PDB entry 8CGJ | electron microscopy, 1.79 A resolution | chains A and T of the 16 polymer chains in the assembly

== Chain A ==
Molecule: 16S rRNA
From: Escherichia coli BW25113
Sequence (1540 nucleotides; numbered 1 to 1540; the number before each row is that of its first residue):
     1 AAAUUGAAGAGUUUGAUCAUGGCUCAGAUUGAACGCUGGCGGCAGGCCUA
    51 ACACAUGCAAGUCGAACGGUAACAGGAAGAAGCUUGCUUCUUUGCUGACG
   101 AGUGGCGGACGGGUGAGUAAUGUCUGGGAAACUGCCUGAUGGAGGGGGAU
   151 AACUACUGGAAACGGUAGCUAAUACCGCAUAACGUCGCAAGACCAAAGAG
   201 GGGGACCUUCGGGCCUCUUGCCAUCGGAUGUGCCCAGAUGGGAUUAGCUA
   251 GUAGGUGGGGUAACGGCUCACCUAGGCGACGAUCCCUAGCUGGUCUGAGA
   301 GGAUGACCAGCCACACUGGAACUGAGACACGGUCCAGACUCCUACGGGAG
   351 GCAGCAGUGGGGAAUAUUGCACAAUGGGCGCAAGCCUGAUGCAGCCAUGC
   401 CGCGUGUAUGAAGAAGCCCUUCGGGUUGUAAAGUACUUUCAGCGGGGAGG
   451 AAGGGAGUAAAGUUAAUACCUUUGCUCAUUGACGUUACCCGCAGAAGAAG
   501 CACCGGCUAACUCCGUGCCAGCAGCCXCGGUAAUACGGAGGGUGCAAGCG
   551 UUAAUCGGAAUUACUGGGCGUAAAGCGCACGCAGGCGGUUUGUUAAGUCA
   601 GAUGUGAAAUCCCCGGGCUCAACCUGGGAACUGCAUCUGAUACUGGCAAG
   651 CUUGAGUCUCGUAGAGGGGGGUAGAAUUCCAGGUGUAGCGGUGAAAUGCG
   701 UAGAGAUCUGGAGGAAUACCGGUGGCGAAGGCGGCCCCCUGGACGAAGAC
   751 UGACGCUCAGGUGCGAAAGCGUGGGGAGCAAACAGGAUUAGAUACCCUGG
   801 UAGUCCACGCCGUAAACGAUGUCGACUUGGAGGUUGUGCCCUUGAGGCGU
   851 GGCUUCCGGAGCUAACGCGUUAAGUCGACCGCCUGGGGAGUACGGCCGCA
   901 AGGUUAAAACUCAAAUGAAUUGACGGGGGCCCGCACAAGCGGUGGAGCAU
   951 GUGGUUUAAUUCGAUGXAACGCGAAGAACCUUACCUGGUCUUGACAUCCA
  1001 CGGAAGUUUUCAGAGAUGAGAAUGUGCCUUCGGGAACCGUGAGACAGGUG
  1051 CUGCAUGGCUGUCGUCAGCUCGUGUUGUGAAAUGUUGGGUUAAGUCCCGC
  1101 AACGAGCGCAACCCUUAUCCUUUGUUGCCAGCGGUCCGGCCGGGAACUCA
  1151 AAGGAGACUGCCAGUGAUAAACUGGAGGAAGGUGGGGAUGACGUCAAGUC
  1201 AUCAUGGCCCUUACGACCAGGGCUACACACGUGCUACAAUGGCGCAUACA
  1251 AAGAGAAGCGACCUCGCGAGAGCAAGCGGACCUCAUAAAGUGCGUCGUAG
  1301 UCCGGAUUGGAGUCUGCAACUCGACUCCAUGAAGUCGGAAUCGCUAGUAA
  1351 UCGUGGAUCAGAAUGCCACGGUGAAUACGUUCCCGGGCCUUGUACACACC
  1401 GCCCGUXACACCAUGGGAGUGGGUUGCAAAAGAAGUAGGUAGCUUAACCU
  1451 UCGGGAGGGCGCUUACCACUUUGUGAUUCAUGACUGGGGUGAAGUCGUAA
  1501 CAAGGUAACCGUAGGGGAACCUGCGGUUGGAUCACCUCCU
Not modelled in the structure: 1, 203-214, 840-846, 936-1060, 1113-1187, 1198-1381, 1535-1540
Modified positions: PSU (pseudouridine-5'-monophosphate) at position 516, G7M (N7-methyl-guanosine-5'-monophosphate) at position 527, 2MG (2N-methylguanosine-5'-monophosphate) at position 966, 5MC (5-methylcytidine-5'-monophosphate) at position 967, 2MG (2N-methylguanosine-5'-monophosphate) at position 1207, 4OC (4n,o2'-methylcytidine-5'-monophosphate) at position 1402, 5MC (5-methylcytidine-5'-monophosphate) at position 1407, UR3 (3-methyluridine-5'-monophoshate) at position 1498, 2MG (2N-methylguanosine-5'-monophosphate) at position 1516, MA6 (6N-dimethyladenosine-5'-monophoshate) at position 1518, MA6 (6N-dimethyladenosine-5'-monophoshate) at position 1519
Metal / ion sites: K+ site 1: G11, U12, G21, G22; Mg2+ site 1 near G21 (its only coordinating residue here); Mg2+ site 2: A59, U387; K+ site 2: G61, U62, G104, G105; Mg2+ site 3 near G100 (its only coordinating residue here); K+ site 3: G107, G324, G326; Mg2+ site 4: A109, G331; K+ site 4: A109, C110, G111; Mg2+ site 5 near G111 (its only coordinating residue here); K+ site 5: G115, G117, G289; Mg2+ site 6: A116, G117, G289; Mg2+ site 7 near G145 (its only coordinating residue here); 37 more Mg2+ sites not listed; 19 more K+ sites not listed
Small-molecule neighbours:
  - hydrated form of streptomycin (5I0; [(2S,3S,4S,5R,6S)-2-[(2R,3R,4R,5S)-2-[(1R,2S,3R,4R,5S,6R)-2,4-bis[[azaniumylidene(azanyl)methyl]amino]-3,5,6-tris(oxidanyl)cyclohexyl]oxy-4-[bis(oxidanyl)methyl]-5-methyl-4-oxidanyl-oxolan-3-yl]oxy-6-(hydroxymethyl)-4,5-bis(oxidanyl)oxan-3-yl]-methyl-azanium): U12, U13, U14, C526, G7M_527, C912, A913, A914, A915, U1490, G1491
  - tetracycline (TAC): G242, U244, A892, C893, A906, A907, A908

== Chain T ==
Name: 30S ribosomal protein S20
From: Escherichia coli BW25113
Reference sequence: P0A7U7 (RS20_ECOLI); residue numbers follow UniProt; this construct covers 1-87
Chain sequence (87 residues; row label = number of the first residue in the row):
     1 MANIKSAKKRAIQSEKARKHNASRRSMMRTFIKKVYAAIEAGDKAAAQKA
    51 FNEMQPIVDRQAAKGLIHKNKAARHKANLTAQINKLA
Not modelled in the structure: 1

== Chain A / chain T interface ==
Contacting residue pairs (90):
  A60(A) with Ile4(T), sugar contact
  G61(A) with Ile4(T), phosphate contact; Ser6(T), base contact
  A101(A) with Lys5(T), salt bridge to the phosphate
  G102(A) with Lys5(T), salt bridge to the phosphate
  U103(A) with Lys9(T), salt bridge to the phosphate
  G104(A) with Lys9(T), hydrogen bond to the base; Gln13(T), phosphate contact
  G105(A) with Gln13(T), phosphate contact
  C106(A) with Arg10(T), base contact
  G107(A) with Ser6(T), hydrogen bond to the base; Arg10(T), hydrogen bond to the base
  G108(A) with Ala7(T), base contact; Arg10(T), hydrogen bond to the base
  A131(A) with Asn70(T), phosphate contact
  C132(A) with His68(T), sugar contact; Asn70(T), hydrogen bond to the phosphate
  U133(A) with His68(T), phosphate contact
  C175(A) with His20(T), hydrogen bond to the phosphate
  C176(A) with His20(T), salt bridge to the phosphate; Arg24(T), hydrogen bond to the phosphate; Lys64(T), salt bridge to the phosphate
  G177(A) with Arg24(T), salt bridge to the phosphate; Arg60(T), salt bridge to the phosphate; Lys64(T), salt bridge to the phosphate
  C178(A) with Arg60(T), salt bridge to the phosphate
  G184(A) with Lys69(T), sugar contact
  U185(A) with Ala73(T), phosphate contact; Lys76(T), hydrogen bond to the sugar
  C186(A) with Ala73(T), sugar contact; Lys76(T), hydrogen bond to the sugar; Ala77(T), phosphate contact; Thr80(T), hydrogen bond to the sugar
  G187(A) with Ala77(T), phosphate contact; Thr80(T), sugar contact
  A192(A) with Gln55(T), hydrogen bond to the sugar
  C193(A) with Gln55(T), hydrogen bond to the sugar; Pro56(T), phosphate contact; Asp59(T), hydrogen bond to the sugar
  C194(A) with Pro56(T), sugar contact; Asp59(T), hydrogen bond to the sugar; Arg60(T), sugar contact; Ala63(T), sugar contact
  A195(A) with Arg60(T), salt bridge to the phosphate
  A196(A) with Lys64(T), salt bridge to the phosphate
  U224(A) with Lys69(T), salt bridge to the phosphate
  G258(A) with Gln82(T), phosphate contact
  G259(A) with Tyr36(T), hydrogen bond to the phosphate; Asn78(T), hydrogen bond to the phosphate; Gln82(T), hydrogen bond to the phosphate
  G260(A) with His75(T), phosphate contact; Asn78(T), phosphate contact
  U261(A) with Lys71(T), salt bridge to the phosphate; Arg74(T), salt bridge to the phosphate
  A262(A) with His68(T), sugar contact; Asn70(T), hydrogen bond to the sugar; Lys71(T), phosphate contact; Arg74(T), salt bridge to the phosphate
  A263(A) with Asn70(T), phosphate contact; Arg74(T), salt bridge to the phosphate
  C322(A) with Arg18(T), sugar contact
  U323(A) with Ser14(T), sugar contact; Ala17(T), phosphate contact; Arg18(T), sugar contact; Asn21(T), hydrogen bond to the phosphate; Arg25(T), salt bridge to the phosphate
  G324(A) with Asn21(T), hydrogen bond to the phosphate
  G331(A) with Asn3(T), hydrogen bond to the sugar; Ile4(T), base contact
  G332(A) with Ala2(T), phosphate contact; Asn3(T), hydrogen bond to the phosphate; Ile4(T), hydrogen bond to the phosphate; Ala7(T), phosphate contact
  U333(A) with Ala2(T), hydrogen bond to the phosphate
  G351(A) with Asn3(T), hydrogen bond to the phosphate
  A1437(A) with Arg29(T), salt bridge to the phosphate
  G1438(A) with Arg29(T), salt bridge to the phosphate; Lys33(T), salt bridge to the phosphate
  G1439(A) with Lys33(T), salt bridge to the phosphate
  A1456(A) with Lys34(T), phosphate contact
  G1457(A) with Met27(T), sugar contact; Thr30(T), phosphate contact; Phe31(T), sugar contact; Lys34(T), salt bridge to the phosphate
  G1458(A) with Ser23(T), hydrogen bond to the sugar; Ser26(T), hydrogen bond to the phosphate; Met27(T), phosphate contact; Thr30(T), hydrogen bond to the phosphate
  G1459(A) with Ala22(T), phosphate contact; Ser26(T), hydrogen bond to the phosphate
Interface residues without a listed pair, chain A (50 interface residues in all): A223, G350, U1436
Interface residues without a listed pair, chain T (48 interface residues in all): Ala11, Lys16, Asn52, Gln61

== Summary ==
50 residues of chain A and 48 residues of chain T are in contact, with 29 hydrogen bonds and 22 salt bridges.
Polar pairs include G104(A)-Lys9(T), G107(A)-Ser6(T) and G107(A)-Arg10(T). Ligands of chain A: hydrated form
of streptomycin and tetracycline.
Chain A is 16S rRNA and chain T is 30S ribosomal protein S20, both from Escherichia coli BW25113; the
structure, Streptomycin bound to the 30S body, was determined by electron microscopy together with 8CA7, 8CAI,
8CEP, 8CF1, 8CF8, 8CGI, 8CGR and 8CGU from the same study.
